PDB entry 3QTO | X-ray diffraction, 1.52 A resolution | chains L and H of the 3 polymer chains in the assembly

Chain L:
Molecule: Thrombin light chain
From: Homo sapiens
Notes: EC 3.4.21.5
Reference sequence: P00734 (THRB_HUMAN); residues 1-14 here correspond to UniProt positions 336-349 (UniProt number = residue number + 335)
Amino-acid sequence (36 residues; row label = number of the first residue in the row; a row labelled like 14A-14M holds insertion residues (14A, then the next letters in order)):
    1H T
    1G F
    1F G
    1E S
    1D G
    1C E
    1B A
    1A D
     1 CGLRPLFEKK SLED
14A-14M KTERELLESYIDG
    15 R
Not modelled in the structure: 1H, 1G, 1F, 1E, 1D, 14L-14M, 15
Curated features (UniProtKB/Swiss-Prot):
  - site: Arg15 (Cleavage)

Chain H:
Molecule: Thrombin heavy chain
From: Homo sapiens
Notes: EC 3.4.21.5
Reference sequence: P00734 (THRB_HUMAN); the construct lacks a stretch of the UniProt sequence and is renumbered around it, so the offset changes along the chain: 16-36 = UniProt 364-384; 37-60 = UniProt 386-409; 61-77 = UniProt 419-435; 78-97 = UniProt 437-456; 7 more segments
Amino-acid sequence (259 residues; each row starts with the number of its first residue; note: 1 number in that range is skipped by the numbering (no residue carries it; nothing is unmodelled there); a row labelled like 60A-60I holds insertion residues (60A, then the next letters in order)):
    16 IVEGSDAEIG MSPWQVMLFR K
   36A S
    37 PQELLCGASL ISDRWVLTAA HCLL
60A-60I YPPWDKNFT
    61 ENDLLVRIGK HSRTRYE
   77A R
    78 NIEKISMLEK IYIHPRYNWR
   97A E
    98 NLDRDIALMK LKKPVAFSDY IHPVCLPDRE TA
129A-129C ASL
   130 LQAGYKGRVT GWGNLKETWT
149A-149E ANVGK
   150 GQPSVLQVVN LPIVERPVCK DSTRIRITDN MFCAG
  184A Y
   185 KP
186A-186D DEGK
   187 RGDACEGDSG GPFVMKSP
204A-204B FN
   205 NRWYQMGIVS WGE
   219 GCD
  221A R
   222 DGKYGFYTHV FRLKKWIQKV IDQFGE
Not modelled in the structure: 148-149, 149A-149E, 247
Cystine bridges: Cys42-Cys58, Cys168-Cys182, Cys191-Cys220
Glycans and other covalent adducts: N-acetylglucosamine (NAG) linked to Asn60G
Small-molecule neighbours: 10P (D-phenylalanyl-N-[(1-methylpyridinium-3-yl)methyl]-L-prolinamide): His57, Tyr60A, Trp60D, Glu97A, Asn98, Leu99, Ile174, Asp189, Ala190, Cys191, Glu192, Ser195, Val213, Ser214, Trp215, Gly216, Gly219, Cys220, Gly226
Curated features (UniProtKB/Swiss-Prot):
  - region: Ala183 to Val200 (High affinity receptor-binding region which is also known as the TP508 peptide)
  - active site (Charge relay system): His57, Asp102, Ser195
  - glycosylation: Asn60G (N-linked (GlcNAc...) (complex) asparagine)

Interface between chain L and chain H:
Inter-chain disulfides: Cys1(L)-Cys122(H)
Contacting residue pairs - 60 pairs, chain L then chain H:
  Cys1(L) with Pro120(H); Val121(H); Cys122(H), disulfide; Arg206(H), hydrogen bond (backbone-side chain)
  Asp1A(L) with His119(H), salt bridge; Arg206(H)
  Ala1B(L) with Arg206(H), hydrogen bond (backbone-side chain)
  Gly2(L) with Trp29(H); Pro120(H), hydrogen bond (backbone-backbone); Cys122(H); Arg206(H); Trp207(H), hydrogen bond (backbone-backbone)
  Leu3(L) with His119(H), hydrogen bond (backbone-side chain); Asn205(H); Arg206(H)
  Arg4(L) with Gly25(H); Met26(H), hydrogen bond (side chain-backbone); Pro28(H); Trp29(H); Arg137(H); Trp207(H)
  Pro5(L) with Ser115(H); Asp116(H); His119(H)
  Leu6(L) with Ile24(H); Asp116(H)
  Phe7(L) with Glu23(H); Ile24(H); Gly25(H); Met26(H), hydrophobic
  Glu8(L) with Lys202(H), salt bridge; Asn205(H); Trp207(H), hydrogen bond
  Lys9(L) with His119(H)
  Asp14(L) with Glu23(H); Met26(H); Arg137(H), salt bridge; Trp207(H)
  Lys14A(L) with Glu23(H), hydrogen bond (backbone-side chain)
  Thr14B(L) with Arg137(H), hydrogen bond; Asn159(H), hydrogen bond
  Glu14C(L) with Arg137(H); Lys202(H), salt bridge
  Glu14E(L) with Lys135(H), salt bridge; Asn159(H), hydrogen bond; Tyr184A(H), hydrogen bond
  Leu14F(L) with Lys135(H); Gly136(H); Asn159(H); Trp207(H), hydrophobic
  Leu14G(L) with Pro204(H), hydrophobic
  Ser14I(L) with Gly133(H); Tyr134(H); Lys135(H), hydrogen bond (side chain-backbone)
  Tyr14J(L) with Tyr134(H), hydrophobic; Lys135(H), hydrogen bond (side chain-backbone); Met201(H); Lys202(H); Pro204(H)
  Ile14K(L) with Tyr134(H)
Also at the interface, not in a pair above, chain L (22 interface residues in all): Glu1C
Also at the interface, not in a pair above, chain H (27 interface residues in all): Tyr117, Lys186D

Summary:
22 residues of chain L face 27 of chain H across their interface, with 1 disulfide bond, 14 hydrogen bonds and
5 salt bridges. Among the polar pairs are Asp1A(L)-His119(H), Glu8(L)-Lys202(H) and Glu14E(L)-Lys135(H). Bound
to chain H: compound 10P. Covalently linked N-acetylglucosamine: at Asn60G(H).
Here chain L is Thrombin light chain and chain H is Thrombin heavy chain, both from Homo sapiens. Entry 3QTO
(Thrombin Inhibition by Pyridin Derivatives) was determined by X-ray diffraction (same publication as 3P17,
3QTV, 3QWC, 3QX5, 3SHA, 3SHC and 3 further entries).
